Entry 5DRR (X-ray diffraction, 1.59 A resolution); this record covers chain A.

[Chain A]
Name: UDP-3-O-[3-hydroxymyristoyl] N-acetylglucosamine deacetylase
Source organism: Pseudomonas aeruginosa (strain ATCC 15692 / PAO1 / 1C / PRS 101 / LMG 12228)
Notes: EC 3.5.1.-
UniProt: P47205 (LPXC_PSEAE); residues 1-299 here = UniProt positions 1-299
Sequence (299 residues; numbered 1 to 299; the number before each row is that of its first residue):
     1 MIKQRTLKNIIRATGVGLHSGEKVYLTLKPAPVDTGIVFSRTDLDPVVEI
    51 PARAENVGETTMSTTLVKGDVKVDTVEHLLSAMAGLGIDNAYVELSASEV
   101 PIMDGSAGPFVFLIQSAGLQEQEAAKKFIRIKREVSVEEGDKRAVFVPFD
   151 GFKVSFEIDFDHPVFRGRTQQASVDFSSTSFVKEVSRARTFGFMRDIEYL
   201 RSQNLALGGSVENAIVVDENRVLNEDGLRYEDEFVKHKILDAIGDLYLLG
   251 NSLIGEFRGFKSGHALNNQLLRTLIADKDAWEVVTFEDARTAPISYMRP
Not modelled in the structure: 297-299
Construct notes: engineered mutation Ser40 (Cys in P47205)
Curated features (UniProtKB/Swiss-Prot):
  - active site: His264 (Proton donor)
  - binding site (Zn(2+)): His78, His237, Asp241
Ion coordination: Zn2+ site 1: His78, His237, Asp241 (together with 5EN); Zn2+ site 2: His162, Glu219, Asp277, Asp279
Residues lining bound ligands: 5EN (4-[4-(4-aminophenyl)buta-1,3-diyn-1-yl]-N-[(2S,3S)-4,4-difluoro-3-hydroxy-1-(hydroxyamino)-3-methyl-1-oxobutan-2-yl]benzamide): Leu18, Met62, Ser63, Glu77, His78, Thr190, Phe191, Gly192, Ile197, Leu200, Arg201, Ala206, Gly209, Ser210, Val211, Ala214, Val216, His237, Lys238, Asp241, His264
From the paper describing this entry:
  - binding site for 5EN: Phe191, Lys238, His264

[Summary]
Ligands of chain A: compound 5EN. His78, His237 and Asp241 form the Zn2+ site 1. The Zn2+ site 2 is built by
His162, Glu219, Asp277 and Asp279. From UniProt: active-site residue His264 and 3 Zn2+-binding residues. From
the paper: a binding site for 5EN at Phe191, Lys238 and His264.
Chain A is UDP-3-O-[3-hydroxymyristoyl] N-acetylglucosamine deacetylase (Pseudomonas aeruginosa (strain ATCC
15692 / PAO1 / 1C / PRS 101 / LMG 12228)); the structure, Crystal structure of the Pseudomonas aeruginosa
LpxC/LPC-058 complex, was determined by X-ray diffraction, deposited together with 5DRO, 5DRP and 5DRQ.
